1L68 - chain A; structure by X-ray diffraction, 1.70 A resolution.

== Chain A ==
Protein: Lysozyme
Source organism: Enterobacteria phage T4
Notes: EC 3.2.1.17
Reference sequence: P00720 (LYCV_BPT4); residues 1-164 here = UniProt positions 1-164
Sequence (164 residues; numbered 1 to 164; the number before each row is that of its first residue):
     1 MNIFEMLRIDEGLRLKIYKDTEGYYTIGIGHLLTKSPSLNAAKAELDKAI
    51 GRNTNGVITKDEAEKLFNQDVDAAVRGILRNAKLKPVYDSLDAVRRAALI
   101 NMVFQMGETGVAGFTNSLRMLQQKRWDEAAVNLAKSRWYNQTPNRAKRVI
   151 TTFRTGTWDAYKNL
Not modelled in the structure: 163-164
Sequence notes: conflict Ala44 (Ser in P00720), Thr54 (Cys in P00720), Ala97 (Cys in P00720)
UniProt features mapped onto this chain:
  - active site (Proton donor/acceptor): Glu11, Asp20
  - binding site (substrate): Leu32, Phe104, Ser117, Asn132

== Summary ==
Curated annotation (UniProt) lists active-site residues Glu11 and Asp20 and 4 substrate-binding residues.
Chain A is Lysozyme (Enterobacteria phage T4); the structure, Tolerance of T4 lysozyme to multiple xaa (right
arrow) ala substitutions: A polyalanine alpha-helix containing ten ..., was determined by X-ray diffraction
(same publication as 1L64, 1L65, 1L66 and 1L67).
